PDB entry 7PYJ | electron microscopy, 4.20 A resolution (low resolution: residue-level contacts below are approximate; hydrogen-bond / salt-bridge calls are withheld) | chains B and D of the 9 polymer chains in the assembly

# Chain B
Protein: DNA-directed RNA polymerase subunit alpha
Source organism: Escherichia coli
Notes: EC 2.7.7.6
Reference sequence: P0A7Z4 (RPOA_ECOLI); numbering as in UniProt (aligned over 1-329)
Sequence (329 residues; each row starts with the number of its first residue):
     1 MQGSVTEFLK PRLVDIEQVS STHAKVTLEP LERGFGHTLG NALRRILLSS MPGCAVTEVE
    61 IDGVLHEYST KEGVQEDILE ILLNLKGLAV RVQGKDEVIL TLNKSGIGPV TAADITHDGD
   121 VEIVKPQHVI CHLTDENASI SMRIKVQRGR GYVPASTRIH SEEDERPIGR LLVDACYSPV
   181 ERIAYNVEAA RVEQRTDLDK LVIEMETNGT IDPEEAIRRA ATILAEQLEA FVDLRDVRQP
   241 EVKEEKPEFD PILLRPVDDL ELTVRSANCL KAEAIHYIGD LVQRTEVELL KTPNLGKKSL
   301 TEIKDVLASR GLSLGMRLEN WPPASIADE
Disordered / not traced: 1-5, 159-170, 235-248
Curated features (UniProtKB/Swiss-Prot):
  - region: Glu-162 to Glu-165 (Required for interaction with Crp at class II promoters)
  - modified residue: Arg-265 (ADP-ribosylarginine), Lys-297 (N6-acetyllysine), Lys-298 (N6-acetyllysine)
  - mutagenesis: Arg-45 (R45C: In rpoA112; temperature-sensitive, blocks RNA polymerase assembly), Glu-162 to Glu-165 (5-fold decrease in CRP-class II promoter-dependent transcription), Glu-165 (E165K: 5-fold decrease in CRP-class II promoter-dependent transcription), Arg-191 (R191C: In rpoA101; temperature-sensitive)

# Chain D
Protein: DNA-directed RNA polymerase subunit beta'
Source organism: Escherichia coli
Notes: EC 2.7.7.6
Reference sequence: P0A8T8 (RPOC_ECO57); numbering as in UniProt (aligned over 1-1407)
Sequence (1407 residues; each row starts with the number of its first residue):
     1 MKDLLKFLKA QTKTEEFDAI KIALASPDMI RSWSFGEVKK PETINYRTFK PERDGLFCAR
    61 IFGPVKDYEC LCGKYKRLKH RGVICEKCGV EVTQTKVRRE RMGHIELASP TAHIWFLKSL
   121 PSRIGLLLDM PLRDIERVLY FESYVVIEGG MTNLERQQIL TEEQYLDALE EFGDEFDAKM
   181 GAEAIQALLK SMDLEQECEQ LREELNETNS ETKRKKLTKR IKLLEAFVQS GNKPEWMILT
   241 VLPVLPPDLR PLVPLDGGRF ATSDLNDLYR RVINRNNRLK RLLDLAAPDI IVRNEKRMLQ
   301 EAVDALLDNG RRGRAITGSN KRPLKSLADM IKGKQGRFRQ NLLGKRVDYS GRSVITVGPY
   361 LRLHQCGLPK KMALELFKPF IYGKLELRGL ATTIKAAKKM VEREEAVVWD ILDEVIREHP
   421 VLLNRAPTLH RLGIQAFEPV LIEGKAIQLH PLVCAAYNAD FDGDQMAVHV PLTLEAQLEA
   481 RALMMSTNNI LSPANGEPII VPSQDVVLGL YYMTRDCVNA KGEGMVLTGP KEAERLYRSG
   541 LASLHARVKV RITEYEKDAN GELVAKTSLK DTTVGRAILW MIVPKGLPYS IVNQALGKKA
   601 ISKMLNTCYR ILGLKPTVIF ADQIMYTGFA YAARSGASVG IDDMVIPEKK HEIISEAEAE
   661 VAEIQEQFQS GLVTAGERYN KVIDIWAAAN DRVSKAMMDN LQTETVINRD GQEEKQVSFN
   721 SIYMMADSGA RGSAAQIRQL AGMRGLMAKP DGSIIETPIT ANFREGLNVL QYFISTHGAR
   781 KGLADTALKT ANSGYLTRRL VDVAQDLVVT EDDCGTHEGI MMTPVIEGGD VKEPLRDRVL
   841 GRVTAEDVLK PGTADILVPR NTLLHEQWCD LLEENSVDAV KVRSVVSCDT DFGVCAHCYG
   901 RDLARGHIIN KGEAIGVIAA QSIGEPGTQL TMRTFHIGGA ASRAAAESSI QVKNKGSIKL
   961 SNVKSVVNSS GKLVITSRNT ELKLIDEFGR TKESYKVPYG AVLAKGDGEQ VAGGETVANW
  1021 DPHTMPVITE VSGFVRFTDM IDGQTITRQT DELTGLSSLV VLDSAERTAG GKDLRPALKI
  1081 VDAQGNDVLI PGTDMPAQYF LPGKAIVQLE DGVQISSGDT LARIPQESGG TKDITGGLPR
  1141 VADLFEARRP KEPAILAEIS GIVSFGKETK GKRRLVITPV DGSDPYEEMI PKWRQLNVFE
  1201 GERVERGDVI SDGPEAPHDI LRLRGVHAVT RYIVNEVQDV YRLQGVKIND KHIEVIVRQM
  1261 LRKATIVNAG SSDFLEGEQV EYSRVKIANR ELEANGKVGA TYSRDLLGIT KASLATESFI
  1321 SAASFQETTR VLTEAAVAGK RDELRGLKEN VIVGRLIPAG TGYAYHQDRM RRRAAGEAPA
  1381 APQVTAEDAS ASLAELLNAG LGGSDNE
Disordered / not traced: 1-15, 932-947, 1127-1136, 1376-1407
Curated features (UniProtKB/Swiss-Prot):
  - binding site (Zn(2+)): Cys-70, Cys-72, Cys-85, Cys-88, Cys-814, Cys-888, Cys-895, Cys-898
  - binding site (Mg(2+)): Asp-460, Asp-462, Asp-464
  - modified residue: Lys-972 (N6-acetyllysine)
Bound ions: Zn2+ site 1: Gly-73, Tyr-75; Mg2+: Asp-460, Asp-462 (shared with 1 residue of chain R); Zn2+ site 2: Cys-814, Cys-888, Cys-895, Cys-898

# How chain B and chain D interact
Residue-residue contacts - 18 pairs, chain B then chain D:
  Arg-44(B) / Arg-538(D)
  Leu-48(B) / Arg-535(D)
  Leu-48(B) / Ser-539(D)
  Glu-80(B) / Leu-569(D)
  Leu-83(B) / Val-526(D)
  Leu-83(B) / Leu-527(D)
  Leu-83(B) / Thr-528(D)
  Leu-83(B) / Arg-551(D)
  Asn-84(B) / Arg-551(D)
  Lys-86(B) / Thr-528(D)
  Lys-86(B) / Glu-532(D)
  Tyr-152(B) / Arg-535(D)
  Tyr-152(B) / Leu-536(D)
  Cys-176(B) / Arg-535(D)
  Ser-178(B) / Arg-535(D)
  Arg-182(B) / Glu-534(D)
  Ala-189(B) / Tyr-360(D)
  Thr-196(B) / Lys-370(D)
Other interface residues (no listed pair), chain B (16 interface residues in all): Leu-79, Pro-154, Asp-174, Glu-181
Other interface residues (no listed pair), chain D (17 interface residues in all): Met-525, Lys-531, Leu-541, Met-581

# Overview
16 residues of chain B face 17 of chain D across their interface. Gly-73(D) and Tyr-75(D) form the Zn2+ site
1. UniProt lists 6 mutagenesis sites on chain B; 8 Zn2+-binding residues and 3 Mg2+-binding residues on chain
D.
Here chain B is DNA-directed RNA polymerase subunit alpha and chain D is DNA-directed RNA polymerase subunit
beta', both from Escherichia coli. Entry 7PYJ (CryoEM structure of E.coli RNA polymerase elongation complex
bound to NusA (NusA elongation complex in less-swiveled ...) was determined by electron microscopy (same
publication as 7PY0, 7PY1, 7PY3, 7PY5, 7PY6, 7PY7 and 4 further entries).
